PDB entry 9CJY | electron microscopy, 3.70 A resolution | chains A and D of the 12 polymer chains in the assembly

Chain A:
Name: Hemagglutinin HA1 chain
Organism: Influenza A virus
UniProt: Q6WG00 (Q6WG00_9INFA); the construct lacks a stretch of the UniProt sequence and is renumbered around it, so the offset changes along the chain: 11-55 = UniProt 18-62; 56-79 = UniProt 64-87; 80-93 = UniProt 89-102; 94-117 = UniProt 104-127; 2 more segments
Sequence (326 residues; numbered 11 to 329 plus 10 insertion-coded residues; 3 numbers in that range are skipped by the numbering (no residue carries them; nothing is unmodelled there); the number before each row is that of its first residue; a row labelled like 117A-117C holds insertion residues (117A, then the next letters in order)):
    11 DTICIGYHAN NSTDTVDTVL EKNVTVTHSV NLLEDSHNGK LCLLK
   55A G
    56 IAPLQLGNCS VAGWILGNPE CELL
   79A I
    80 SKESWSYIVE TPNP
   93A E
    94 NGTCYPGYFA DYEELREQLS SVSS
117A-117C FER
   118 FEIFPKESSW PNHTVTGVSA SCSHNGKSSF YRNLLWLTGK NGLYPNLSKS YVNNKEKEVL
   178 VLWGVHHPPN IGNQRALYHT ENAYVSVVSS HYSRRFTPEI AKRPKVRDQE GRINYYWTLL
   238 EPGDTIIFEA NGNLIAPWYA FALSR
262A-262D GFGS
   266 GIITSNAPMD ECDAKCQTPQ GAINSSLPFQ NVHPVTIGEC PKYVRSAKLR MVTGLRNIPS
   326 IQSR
Disordered / not traced: 262A-262D, 326-329
Cystine bridges: Cys52-Cys277, Cys64-Cys76, Cys97-Cys139, Cys281-Cys305

Chain D:
Name: Hemagglutinin HA2 chain
Organism: Influenza A virus
UniProt: Q6WG00 (Q6WG00_9INFA); residues 1-176 here correspond to UniProt positions 344-519 (UniProt number = residue number + 343)
Sequence (222 residues; numbered 1 to 222; the number before each row is that of its first residue):
     1 GLFGAIAGFI EGGWTGMVDG WYGYHHQNEQ GSGYAADQKS TQNAINQITN KVNSVIEKMN
    61 TQFTAVGKEF NKLERRMENL NKKVDDGFLD IWTYNAELLV LLENERTLDF HDSNVKNLYE
   121 KVKSQLKNNA KEIGNGCFEF YHKCNNECME SVKNGTYDYP KYSEESKLNR EKIDGVSGRL
   181 VPRGSPGSGY IPEAPRDGQA YVRKDGEWVL LSTFLGHHHH HH
Disordered / not traced: 1-3, 171-222
Differences from the reference sequence: conflict Gln47 (Gly390 in Q6WG00); expression tag (177-222)
Cystine bridges: Cys144-Cys148

Interface between chain A and chain D:
Residue-residue contacts (6):
  Val29(A) - Gln47(D)
  Val29(A) - Asn50(D)
  Leu30(A) - Gln47(D)
  Leu30(A) - Asn50(D)
  Glu31(A) - Asn50(D)
  Arg310(A) - Asn60(D)
Also at the interface, not in a pair above, chain A (5 interface residues in all): Lys32
Also at the interface, not in a pair above, chain D (5 interface residues in all): Lys51, Ser54

Summary:
The chain A/chain D interface involves 5 residues from each chain.
Chain A is Hemagglutinin HA1 chain and chain D is Hemagglutinin HA2 chain, both from Influenza A virus; the
structure, CryoEM structure of NC99 hemagglutinin trimer in complex with Fab BB798E 3-C07, was determined by
electron microscopy.
